7M0A - chains A and U of the 5 polymer chains in the assembly; structure by X-ray diffraction, 1.83 A resolution.

[Chain A]
Name: DNA polymerase lambda
Organism: Homo sapiens
Notes: EC 2.7.7.7, 4.2.99.-
UniProtKB: Q9UGP5 (DPOLL_HUMAN); numbering as in UniProt (aligned over 234-575)
Amino-acid sequence (346 residues; row label = number of the first residue in the row):
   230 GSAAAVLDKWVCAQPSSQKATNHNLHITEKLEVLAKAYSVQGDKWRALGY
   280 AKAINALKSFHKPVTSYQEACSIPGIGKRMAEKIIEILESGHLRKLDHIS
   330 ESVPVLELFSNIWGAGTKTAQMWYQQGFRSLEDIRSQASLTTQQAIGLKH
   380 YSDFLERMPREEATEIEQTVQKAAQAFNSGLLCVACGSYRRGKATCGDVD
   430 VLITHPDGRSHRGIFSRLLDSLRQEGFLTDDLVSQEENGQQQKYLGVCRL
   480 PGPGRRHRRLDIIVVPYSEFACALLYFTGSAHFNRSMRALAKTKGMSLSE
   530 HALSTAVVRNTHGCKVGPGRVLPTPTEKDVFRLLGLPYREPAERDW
Unresolved in the structure: 230-235, 538-547
Construct notes: expression tag (230-233)
Bound ions: Na+ site 1: Cys-300, Ile-302, Ile-305 (shared with 1 residue of chain D); Na+ site 2: Ser-339, Ile-341, Ala-344 (shared with 1 residue of chain P); Mg2+ site 1: Asp-427, Asp-429, Asp-490 (shared with 2 residues of chain P); Ca2+: Asp-427, Asp-429, Asp-490 (together with dTTP) (shared with 1 residue of chain P); Mg2+ site 2: Asp-427, Asp-429 (together with dTTP, pyrophosphate) (shared with 1 residue of chain P)
Small-molecule neighbours:
  - : Asp-427, Asp-429, Asp-490
  - pyrophosphate / dTTP: Arg-386, Gly-416, Ser-417, Arg-420, Cys-425, Gly-426, Asp-427, Asp-429, Asp-490, Tyr-505, Phe-506, Thr-507, Gly-508, Ser-509, Ala-510, Asn-513
From the paper describing this entry:
  - mutagenesis - R538A, H541A, K544A: decreased catalytic activity on blunt-end DSB
  - mutagenesis - H541A/K544A: decreased catalytic activity on blunt end
  - mutagenesis - K544A: unchanged catalytic activity on complementary DSB

[Chain U]
Molecule: 6-nt DNA strand
Sequence (6 nucleotides; each row starts with the number of its first residue):
     1 GCACTG

[Chain A / chain U interface]
Residue-residue contacts - 18 pairs, chain A then chain U:
  Val-462(A) with DC4(U), sugar contact
  Gln-464(A) with DC4(U), phosphate contact; DT5(U), phosphate contact
  Gln-470(A) with DC4(U), phosphate contact
  Gln-471(A) with DA3(U), hydrogen bond to the phosphate; DC4(U), hydrogen bond to the phosphate
  Lys-472(A) with DA3(U), hydrogen bond to the base; DC4(U), hydrogen bond to the phosphate
  Tyr-505(A) with DG1(U), base contact
  Arg-517(A) with DG1(U), hydrogen bond to the base
  Ser-526(A) with DG1(U), sugar contact
  Leu-527(A) with DG1(U), phosphate contact
  Ser-528(A) with DG1(U), phosphate contact; DC2(U), sugar contact
  Glu-529(A) with DC2(U), phosphate contact; DA3(U), sugar contact
  His-530(A) with DC2(U), phosphate contact; DA3(U), salt bridge to the phosphate
Also at the interface, not in a pair above, chain A (15 interface residues in all): Thr-371, Gln-372, Ser-463
Also at the interface, not in a pair above, chain U (6 interface residues in all): DG6

[In short]
15 residues of chain A and 6 residues of chain U are in contact, with 5 hydrogen bonds and 1 salt bridge.
Among the polar pairs are Lys-472(A)/DA3(U), Arg-517(A)/DG1(U) and Gln-471(A)/DA3(U). The paper reports that
R538A, H541A and K544A of chain A reduce catalytic activity on blunt-end DSB; H541A/K544A of chain A reduce
catalytic activity on blunt end.
Chain A is DNA polymerase lambda (Homo sapiens) and chain U is a 6-nt DNA strand; the structure, Incomplete in
crystallo incorporation by DNA Polymerase Lambda bound to blunt-ended DSB substrate and incoming dTTP, was
determined by X-ray diffraction together with 7M07, 7M09, 7M0B, 7M0D and 7M0E from the same study.
